Entry 4Q1S (X-ray diffraction, 2.60 A resolution); this record covers chains C and D of the 28 polymer chains in the assembly.

[Chain C]
Name: Proteasome subunit alpha type-4
From: Saccharomyces cerevisiae
Notes: EC 3.4.25.1
UniProtKB: P40303 (PSA4_YEAST); residues -1 to 252 here correspond to UniProt positions 1-254 (UniProt number = residue number + 2)
Sequence (254 residues; each row starts with the number of its first residue; numbers below 1 keep their minus sign (Met-1 is residue -1)):
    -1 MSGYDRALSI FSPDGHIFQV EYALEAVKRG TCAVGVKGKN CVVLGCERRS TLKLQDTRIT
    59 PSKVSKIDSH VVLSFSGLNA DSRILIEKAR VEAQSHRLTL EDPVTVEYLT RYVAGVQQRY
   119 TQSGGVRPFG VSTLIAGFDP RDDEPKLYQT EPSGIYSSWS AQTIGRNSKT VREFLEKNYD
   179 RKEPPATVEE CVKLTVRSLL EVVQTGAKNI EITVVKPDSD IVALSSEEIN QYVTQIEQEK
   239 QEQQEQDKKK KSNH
Not modelled in the structure: -1 to 0, 242-252
Curated features (UniProtKB/Swiss-Prot):
  - modified residue: Thr58 (Phosphothreonine)

[Chain D]
Name: Proteasome subunit alpha type-5
From: Saccharomyces cerevisiae
Notes: EC 3.4.25.1
UniProtKB: P32379 (PSA5_YEAST); residues -7 to 252 here correspond to UniProt positions 1-260 (UniProt number = residue number + 8)
Sequence (260 residues; each row starts with the number of its first residue; numbers below 1 keep their minus sign (Met-7 is residue -7)):
    -7 MFLTRSEYDR GVSTFSPEGR LFQVEYSLEA IKLGSTAIGI ATKEGVVLGV EKRATSPLLE
    53 SDSIEKIVEI DRHIGCAMSG LTADARSMIE HARTAAVTHN LYYDEDINVE SLTQSVCDLA
   113 LRFGEGASGE ERLMSRPFGV ALLIAGHDAD DGYQLFHAEP SGTFYRYNAK AIGSGSEGAQ
   173 AELLNEWHSS LTLKEAELLV LKILKQVMEE KLDENNAQLS CITKQDGFKI YDNEKTAELI
   233 KELKEKEAAE SPEEADVEMS
Not modelled in the structure: -7 to 0, 243-252

[Interface between chain C and chain D]
Contacting residue pairs (65; chain C residue first):
  Asp3(C) with Glu117(D); Gly118(D), hydrogen bond (side chain-backbone); Leu125(D)
  Arg4(C) with Glu117(D)
  Ala5(C) with Glu117(D), hydrogen bond (backbone-side chain); Ser127(D)
  Ser7(C) with Ser127(D), hydrogen bond (backbone-side chain); Arg128(D)
  Ile8(C) with Val4(D), hydrophobic; Gln15(D)
  Phe9(C) with Gln15(D); Tyr18(D); Ser19(D); Ala22(D), hydrophobic; Leu73(D), hydrophobic; Arg128(D); Pro129(D); Gly131(D)
  Ser10(C) with Tyr18(D)
  Pro11(C) with Tyr18(D), hydrophobic; Glu21(D)
  Asp12(C) with Glu21(D)
  Gly13(C) with Tyr18(D); Glu21(D); Ala22(D)
  His14(C) with Leu25(D)
  Ile15(C) with Leu73(D), hydrophobic; Arg128(D)
  Lys35(C) with Glu52(D), salt bridge
  Gln116(C) with Ala75(D); Asp76(D); Arg128(D)
  Thr119(C) with Arg128(D), hydrogen bond (backbone-side chain)
  Gln120(C) with Asp76(D); Met126(D); Ser127(D), hydrogen bond (backbone-backbone); Arg128(D); Pro129(D); Phe130(D)
  Ser121(C) with Ser127(D)
  Gly122(C) with Ser127(D)
  Ser151(C) with Ala75(D)
  Gly152(C) with Ala75(D)
  Ile153(C) with Ala75(D)
  Ser155(C) with Leu51(D); Ser55(D)
  Ser156(C) with Leu51(D); Glu52(D), hydrogen bond (backbone-backbone); Ser55(D), hydrogen bond (backbone-side chain)
  Trp157(C) with Ser48(D); Leu50(D); Leu51(D); Glu52(D)
  Ser158(C) with Leu50(D), hydrogen bond (backbone-backbone); Glu52(D), hydrogen bond
  Ala159(C) with Leu50(D)
  Leu173(C) with Leu50(D)
  Glu174(C) with Ser48(D), hydrogen bond; Pro49(D); Leu50(D)
  Tyr177(C) with Leu50(D), hydrophobic
  Arg179(C) with Pro49(D), hydrogen bond (side chain-backbone); Leu50(D), hydrogen bond (side chain-backbone); Leu51(D), hydrogen bond (side chain-backbone); Glu52(D)
Also at the interface, not in a pair above, chain C (32 interface residues in all): Tyr154, Arg170
Also at the interface, not in a pair above, chain D (29 interface residues in all): Asp1, Thr47, Thr74, Arg78

[Summary]
Chain C and chain D form an interface of 32 and 29 residues respectively; the contacts include 13 hydrogen
bonds and 1 salt bridge. Among the polar pairs are Lys35(C)-Glu52(D), Asp3(C)-Gly118(D) and Ala5(C)-Glu117(D).
Chain C is Proteasome subunit alpha type-4 and chain D is Proteasome subunit alpha type-5, both from
Saccharomyces cerevisiae; the structure, Yeast 20S proteasome in Complex with Kendomycin, was determined by
X-ray diffraction.
